PDB entry 8G78 | electron microscopy, 3.40 A resolution | chains A and E of the 9 polymer chains in the assembly

# Chain A
Name: Spike glycoprotein
Source organism: Severe acute respiratory syndrome coronavirus 2
UniProtKB: P0DTC2 (SPIKE_SARS2); numbering as in UniProt (aligned over 14-1211)
Chain sequence (1234 residues; each row starts with the number of its first residue):
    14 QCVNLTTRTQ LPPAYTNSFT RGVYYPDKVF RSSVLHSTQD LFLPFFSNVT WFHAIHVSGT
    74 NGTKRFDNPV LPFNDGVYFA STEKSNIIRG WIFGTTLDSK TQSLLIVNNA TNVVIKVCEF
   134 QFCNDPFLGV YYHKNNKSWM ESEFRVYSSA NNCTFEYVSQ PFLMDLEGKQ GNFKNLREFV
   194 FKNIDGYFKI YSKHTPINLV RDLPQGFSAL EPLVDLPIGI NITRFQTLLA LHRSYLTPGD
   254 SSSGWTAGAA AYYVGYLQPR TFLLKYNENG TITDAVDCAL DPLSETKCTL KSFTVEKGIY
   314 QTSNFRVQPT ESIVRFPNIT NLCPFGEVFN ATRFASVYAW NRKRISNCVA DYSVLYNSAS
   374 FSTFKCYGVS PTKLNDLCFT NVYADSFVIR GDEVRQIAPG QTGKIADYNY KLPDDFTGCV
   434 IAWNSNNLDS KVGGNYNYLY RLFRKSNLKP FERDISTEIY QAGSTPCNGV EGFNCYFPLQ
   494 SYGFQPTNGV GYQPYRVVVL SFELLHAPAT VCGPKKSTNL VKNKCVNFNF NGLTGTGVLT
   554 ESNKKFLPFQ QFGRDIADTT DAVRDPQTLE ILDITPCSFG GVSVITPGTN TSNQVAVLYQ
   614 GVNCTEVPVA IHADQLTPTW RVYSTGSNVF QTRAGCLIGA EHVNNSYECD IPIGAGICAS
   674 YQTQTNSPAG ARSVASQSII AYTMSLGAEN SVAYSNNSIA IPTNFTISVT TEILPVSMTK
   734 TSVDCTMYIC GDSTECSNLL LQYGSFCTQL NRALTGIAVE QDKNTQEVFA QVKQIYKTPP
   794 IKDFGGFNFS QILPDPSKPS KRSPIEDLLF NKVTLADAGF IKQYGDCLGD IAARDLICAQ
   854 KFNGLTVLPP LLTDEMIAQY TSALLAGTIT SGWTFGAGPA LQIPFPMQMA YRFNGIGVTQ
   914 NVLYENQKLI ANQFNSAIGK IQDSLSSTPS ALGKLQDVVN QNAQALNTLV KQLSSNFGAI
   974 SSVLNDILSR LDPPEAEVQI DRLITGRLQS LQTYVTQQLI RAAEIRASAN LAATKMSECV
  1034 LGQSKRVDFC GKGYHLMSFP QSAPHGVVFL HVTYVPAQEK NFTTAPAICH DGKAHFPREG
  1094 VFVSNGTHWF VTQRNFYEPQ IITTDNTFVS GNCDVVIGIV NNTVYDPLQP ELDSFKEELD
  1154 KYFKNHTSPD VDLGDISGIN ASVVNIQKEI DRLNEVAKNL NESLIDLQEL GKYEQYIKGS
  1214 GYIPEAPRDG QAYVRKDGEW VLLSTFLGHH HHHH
Disordered / not traced: 14, 181-183, 336-521, 623-630, 677-689, 701-1247
Sequence notes: conflict G614 (Asp in P0DTC2), A682 (Arg in P0DTC2), G683 (Arg in P0DTC2), P817 (Phe in P0DTC2), P892 (Ala in P0DTC2), P899 (Ala in P0DTC2), P942 (Ala in P0DTC2), P986 (Lys in P0DTC2), P987 (Val in P0DTC2); expression tag (1212-1247)
Disulfides: C15-C136, C131-C166, C291-C301, C538-C590, C617-C649, C662-C671
Covalently attached groups: N-acetylglucosamine (NAG) linked to N17, N61, N74, N122, N165, N234, N282, N331, N603, N616, N657
Residues lining bound ligands: N-acetylglucosamine (NAG; 2-acetamido-2-deoxy-beta-D-glucopyranose): N148, N149, W152
Swiss-Prot annotation at these positions:
  - region: N280 to C301 (Putative superantigen), R403 to D405 (Integrin-binding motif), N448 to F456 (Immunodominant HLA epitope recognized by the CD8+), P681, A684 (Putative superantigen), S816 to Y837 (Fusion peptide 1), K835 to F855 (Fusion peptide 2), D1163 to E1202 (Heptad repeat 2)
  - site (Cleavage): R685, S686, R815, S816
  - glycosylation: N17 (N-linked (GlcNAc...) (complex) asparagine), N61 (N-linked (GlcNAc...) (hybrid) asparagine), N74 (N-linked (GlcNAc...) (complex) asparagine), N122 (N-linked (GlcNAc...) (hybrid) asparagine), N149 (N-linked (GlcNAc...) (complex) asparagine), N165 (N-linked (GlcNAc...) (complex) asparagine), N234 (N-linked (GlcNAc...) (high mannose) asparagine), N282 (N-linked (GlcNAc...) (complex) asparagine), T323 (O-linked (GalNAc) threonine), S325 (O-linked (HexNAc...) serine), N331 (N-linked (GlcNAc...) (complex) asparagine), N343 (N-linked (GlcNAc...) (complex) asparagine), N603 (N-linked (GlcNAc...) (hybrid) asparagine), N616 (N-linked (GlcNAc...) (complex) asparagine), N657 (N-linked (GlcNAc...) (complex) asparagine), T676 (O-linked (GlcNAc...) threonine), T678 (O-linked (GlcNAc...) threonine), N709 (N-linked (GlcNAc...) (high mannose) asparagine), N717 (N-linked (GlcNAc...) (hybrid) asparagine), N801 (N-linked (GlcNAc...) (hybrid) asparagine) and 6 more in UniProt
  - natural variant: L18 (L18F: In strain: Beta/B.1.351, Gamma/P.1 and 1 more), T19 (T19I: In strain: Omicron/BQ.1.1, Omicron/XBB.1.5 and 1 more; T19R: In strain: Delta/B.1.617.2, Omicron/BA.2 and 4 more), T20 (T20N: In strain: Gamma/P.1), L24 to A27 (sequence variant, change not given here; In strain: Omicron/BA.2, Omicron/BA.2.12.1 and 6 more), P26 (P26S: In strain: Gamma/P.1), Q52 (Q52H: In strain: Omicron/EG.5.1), A67 (A67V: In strain: Eta/B.1.525, Omicron/BA.1), H69 to V70 (deletion: In strain: Alpha/B.1.1.7, Eta/B.1.525 and 5 more), G75 (G75V: In strain: Lambda/C.37), T76 (T76I: In strain: Lambda/C.37), D80 (D80A: In strain: Beta/B.1.351), V83 (V83A: In strain: Omicron/XBB.1.5, Omicron/EG.5.1), 80 further natural variant entries in UniProt
  - mutagenesis: H69 to V70 (Increased incorporation of cleaved spike into virions), N121 (N121Q: Partial loss of biliverdin affinity), R190 (R190K: Partial loss of biliverdin affinity), N234 (N234Q: Increased resistance to neutralizing antibodies), N331 (N331Q: Reduced viral infectivity), N343 (N343Q: Reduced viral infectivity), L452 (L452R: Increased resistance to neutralizing antibodies. Decreases HLA binding to NF9 epitope. Increased binding affinity to human ACE2), Y453 (Y453F: Decreased HLA binding to NF9 epitope. Increased binding affinity to human ACE2), A475 (A475V: Increased resistance to neutralizing antibodies), V483 (V483A: Increased resistance to neutralizing antibodies), E484 (E484D: Increased replication in human TMEM106B overexpressing cells), F490 (F490L: Increased resistance to neutralizing antibodies and human covalescent sera neutralization), 11 further mutagenesis entries in UniProt

# Chain E
Name: Nanosota-6
Source organism: Vicugna pacos
Chain sequence (139 residues; numbered 1 to 139; the number before each row is that of its first residue):
     1 QVQLQESGGG LVQPGGSLRL SCVASGSVTF NSMGWYRQAP GKQRELVAQI TAGGDTHYAD
    61 SVKGRFTISE HRGKNAVYLE MHSLKPEDTA VYYCHLQVPF LGGGYDYWGQ GTQVTVSSGG
   121 QHHHHHHGAY PYDVPDYAS
Disordered / not traced: 1, 120-139
Disulfides: C22-C94

# Chain A / chain E interface
Pairs across the interface (21; chain A residue first):
  K41(A) - V2(E)
  R102(A) - L101(E)
  N121(A) - L101(E)
  V126(A) - F100(E)  hydrophobic
  Y170(A) - Y105(E)
  S172(A) - Y105(E)  hydrogen bond (side chain-backbone)
  S172(A) - D106(E)
  Q173(A) - Y36(E)
  Q173(A) - D106(E)  hydrogen bond (backbone-side chain)
  F175(A) - G102(E)
  M177(A) - L101(E)
  M177(A) - G102(E)
  R190(A) - L101(E)
  R190(A) - G102(E)
  F192(A) - F100(E)  hydrophobic
  H207(A) - P99(E)  hydrogen bond (side chain-backbone)
  H207(A) - F100(E)
  H207(A) - L101(E)
  L226(A) - F100(E)  hydrophobic
  L226(A) - Y107(E)  hydrogen bond (backbone-side chain)
  V227(A) - Y105(E)
Also at the interface, not in a pair above, chain A (20 interface residues in all): N99, I101, W104, I203, P225, L229
Also at the interface, not in a pair above, chain E (13 interface residues in all): Q3, G103, G104, W108

# Overview
20 residues of chain A face 13 of chain E across their interface; the contacts include 4 hydrogen bonds. Polar
pairs include S172(A)-Y105(E), Q173(A)-D106(E) and H207(A)-P99(E). Ligands of chain A: N-acetylglucosamine.
Covalently linked N-acetylglucosamine: at N17(A), N61(A), N74(A), N122(A), N165(A) and N234(A) and 5 more.
Chain A is Spike glycoprotein (Severe acute respiratory syndrome coronavirus 2) and chain E is Nanosota-6
(Vicugna pacos); the structure, Local refinement of SARS-CoV-2 spike/nanobody mixture complex around NTD, was
determined by electron microscopy.
